PDB entry 9DTZ | X-ray diffraction, 2.20 A resolution | chains A and B

# Chain A (and B)
Protein: 3C-like proteinase nsp5
Source organism: Severe acute respiratory syndrome coronavirus 2
Notes: EC 3.4.22.69; chain B of this document is another copy of the same molecule, construct and numbering; everything in this record applies to it too
UniProt: P0DTD1 (R1AB_SARS2); residues 1-306 here correspond to UniProt positions 3264-3569 (UniProt number = residue number + 3263)
Amino-acid sequence (315 residues; row label = number of the first residue in the row; numbering starts at 0):
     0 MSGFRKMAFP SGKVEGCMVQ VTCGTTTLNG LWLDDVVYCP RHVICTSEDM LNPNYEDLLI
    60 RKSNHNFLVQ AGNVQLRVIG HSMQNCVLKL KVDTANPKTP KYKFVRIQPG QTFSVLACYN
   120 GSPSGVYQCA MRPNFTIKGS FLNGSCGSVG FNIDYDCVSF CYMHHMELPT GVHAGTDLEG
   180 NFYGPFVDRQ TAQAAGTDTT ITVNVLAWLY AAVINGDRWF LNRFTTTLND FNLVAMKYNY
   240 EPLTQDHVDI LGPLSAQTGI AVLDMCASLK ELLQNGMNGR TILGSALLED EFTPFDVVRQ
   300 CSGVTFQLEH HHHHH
Not modelled in the structure: 0, 302-314 (chain B: 0, 305-314)
Covalently attached groups: compound A1BCZ linked to Cys145
Differences from the reference sequence: initiating methionine (0); expression tag (307-314)
Ion coordination: Na+: Asn221, Phe223, Asp263
Small-molecule neighbours: A1BCZ (N-[(2S)-3-cyclopropyl-1-({(2R)-1-imino-3-[(3R)-2-oxopyrrolidin-3-yl]propan-2-yl}amino)-1-oxopropan-2-yl]-4-methoxy-1H-indole-2-carboxamide): His41, Met49, Phe140, Leu141, Asn142, Gly143, Ser144, His163, His164, Met165, Glu166, Leu167, Pro168, His172, Asp187, Arg188, Gln189, Thr190, Ala191
Curated features (UniProtKB/Swiss-Prot):
  - active site: His41 (For 3CL-PRO activity), Cys145 (Nucleophile)
  - site: Gln306 (Cleavage)
  - cross-link (Glycyl lysine isopeptide (Lys-Gly)): Lys5 (interchain with G-Cter in ubiquitin), Lys90 (interchain with G-Cter in ubiquitin)
From the paper describing this entry:
  - binding site for A1BCZ: Cys145, His163

# Chain A / chain B interface
Pairs across the interface (73; chain A residue first):
  Ser1(A) with Gly138(B); Ser139(B); Phe140(B), hydrogen bond (backbone-backbone); Glu166(B), hydrogen bond; Gly170(B); His172(B), hydrogen bond (backbone-side chain)
  Gly2(A) with Gly138(B); Ser139(B), hydrogen bond (backbone-side chain)
  Arg4(A) with Lys5(B); Tyr126(B); Gln127(B), hydrogen bond (side chain-backbone); Cys128(B); Lys137(B), hydrogen bond (side chain-backbone); Glu290(B), salt bridge
  Lys5(A) with Arg4(B); Tyr126(B)
  Met6(A) with Gly124(B); Val125(B); Tyr126(B), hydrophobic; Ser139(B)
  Ala7(A) with Gly124(B); Val125(B), hydrogen bond (backbone-backbone)
  Phe8(A) with Val125(B)
  Pro9(A) with Ser10(B); Glu14(B); Pro122(B), hydrophobic; Ser123(B); Gly124(B)
  Ser10(A) with Pro9(B); Ser10(B), hydrogen bond (side chain-backbone); Glu14(B), hydrogen bond (backbone-side chain)
  Gly11(A) with Gly11(B); Glu14(B), hydrogen bond (backbone-side chain)
  Glu14(A) with Pro9(B); Ser10(B), hydrogen bond (side chain-backbone); Gly11(B), hydrogen bond (side chain-backbone)
  Tyr118(A) with Thr304(B)
  Ser121(A) with Thr304(B)
  Pro122(A) with Pro9(B); Thr304(B)
  Ser123(A) with Pro9(B); Val303(B); Thr304(B)
  Gly124(A) with Met6(B); Ala7(B); Pro9(B)
  Val125(A) with Met6(B); Ala7(B), hydrogen bond (backbone-backbone); Phe8(B)
  Tyr126(A) with Lys5(B); Met6(B), hydrophobic
  Gln127(A) with Arg4(B), hydrogen bond (backbone-side chain)
  Cys128(A) with Arg4(B)
  Lys137(A) with Arg4(B), hydrogen bond (backbone-side chain)
  Gly138(A) with Ser1(B); Gly2(B)
  Ser139(A) with Ser1(B); Gly2(B), hydrogen bond (side chain-backbone); Met6(B); Gln299(B), hydrogen bond
  Phe140(A) with Ser1(B), hydrogen bond (backbone-backbone)
  Leu141(A) with Gln299(B); Ser301(B); Gly302(B)
  Glu166(A) with Ser1(B), hydrogen bond
  Gly170(A) with Ser1(B)
  His172(A) with Ser1(B), hydrogen bond (side chain-backbone)
  Thr280(A) with Leu286(B)
  Ala285(A) with Leu286(B), hydrophobic
  Glu290(A) with Arg4(B), salt bridge
  Gln299(A) with Ser139(B), hydrogen bond; Leu141(B)
  Ser301(A) with Leu141(B)
Also at the interface, not in a pair above, chain A (38 interface residues in all): Phe3, Leu115, Ala129, Gly283, Arg298
Also at the interface, not in a pair above, chain B (36 interface residues in all): Leu115, Ala129, Arg298

# Overview
38 residues of chain A and 36 residues of chain B are in contact, with 21 hydrogen bonds and 2 salt bridges.
Among the polar pairs are Arg4(A)-Glu290(B), Ser1(A)-Glu166(B) and Ser1(A)-His172(B). Compound A1BCZ is
covalently linked to Cys145(A). The paper reports a binding site for A1BCZ at Cys145(A) and His163(A).
Chain A and chain B are both 3C-like proteinase nsp5 (Severe acute respiratory syndrome coronavirus 2); the
structure, SARS-CoV-2 Mpro in complex with compound 5, was determined by X-ray diffraction together with 9DU2,
9DU3 and 9DU4 from the same study.
